9KAE - chains A and B of the 8 polymer chains in the assembly; structure by electron microscopy, 3.10 A resolution.

[Chain A (and B)]
Molecule: Large T antigen
Source organism: Betapolyomavirus macacae
Notes: EC 5.6.2.4; chain B of this document is another copy of the same molecule, construct and numbering; everything in this record applies to it too
Reference sequence: P03070 (LT_SV40); numbering as in UniProt (aligned over 266-627)
Chain sequence (362 residues; each row starts with the number of its first residue):
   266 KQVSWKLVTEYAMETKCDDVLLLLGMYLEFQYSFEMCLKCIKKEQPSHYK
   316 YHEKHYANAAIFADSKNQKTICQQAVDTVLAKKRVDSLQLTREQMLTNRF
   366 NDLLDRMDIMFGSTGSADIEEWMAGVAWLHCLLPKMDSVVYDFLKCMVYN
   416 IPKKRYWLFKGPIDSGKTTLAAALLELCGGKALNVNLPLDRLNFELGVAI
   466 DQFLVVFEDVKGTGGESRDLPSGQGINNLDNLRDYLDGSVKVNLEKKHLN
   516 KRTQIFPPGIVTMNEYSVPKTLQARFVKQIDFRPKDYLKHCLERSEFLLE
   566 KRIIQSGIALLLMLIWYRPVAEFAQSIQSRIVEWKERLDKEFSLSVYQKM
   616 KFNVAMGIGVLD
Metal / ion sites: Mg2+: Thr433, Asp474 (together with AMP-PNP)
Residues lining bound ligands:
  - AMP-PNP, molecule 1: Trp393, Leu397, Pro427, Ile428, Asp429, Ser430, Gly431, Lys432, Thr433, Thr434, Glu473, Asp474, Thr527, Asn529, Arg548, Pro549, Lys550, Leu553, Lys554, Leu557, Leu564
  - AMP-PNP, molecule 2: Lys418, Lys419, Asp502, Arg540
UniProt features mapped onto this chain:
  - binding site (Zn(2+)): Cys302, Cys305, His313, His317
  - binding site (ATP): Gly426 to Thr433

[Interface between chain A and chain B]
Contacting residue pairs - 72 pairs, chain A then chain B:
  Asp284(A) with Arg349(B), salt bridge
  Leu286(A) with Asp342(B); Ala346(B); Arg349(B)
  Leu287(A) with Val350(B); Leu353(B), hydrophobic
  Gly290(A) with Ala346(B); Val350(B)
  Met291(A) with Val350(B); Gln354(B)
  Leu293(A) with Thr343(B)
  Glu294(A) with Gln354(B)
  Glu309(A) with Gln359(B), hydrogen bond
  Gln310(A) with Gln354(B)
  Asp329(A) with Lys271(B), salt bridge
  Ser330(A) with Gln339(B), hydrogen bond (backbone-side chain)
  Lys331(A) with Trp270(B); Gln339(B)
  Gln333(A) with Gln339(B), hydrogen bond (backbone-side chain)
  Lys334(A) with Asp342(B), salt bridge
  Ile428(A) with Lys535(B); Thr536(B); Ala539(B), hydrophobic
  Asp429(A) with Lys418(B), salt bridge
  Thr433(A) with Ser504(B)
  Ala437(A) with Val505(B), hydrophobic
  Lys446(A) with Thr518(B)
  Ala447(A) with Val505(B), hydrophobic; Lys506(B); Asn508(B), hydrogen bond (backbone-side chain)
  Asn449(A) with Asn496(B); Asp499(B), hydrogen bond; Tyr500(B)
  Asn451(A) with Asn496(B), hydrogen bond (side chain-backbone)
  Leu452(A) with Leu454(B), hydrophobic; Asn458(B)
  Pro453(A) with Leu454(B)
  Arg456(A) with Phe459(B); Glu510(B), salt bridge
  Phe459(A) with Lys516(B)
  Glu460(A) with Asn508(B), hydrogen bond; Lys516(B), salt bridge
  Val463(A) with Asn508(B); Lys516(B)
  Glu473(A) with Asp499(B)
  Asp474(A) with Asp502(B); Arg540(B), salt bridge
  Lys476(A) with Asp495(B), salt bridge; Asn496(B), hydrogen bond
  Arg483(A) with Lys535(B), hydrogen bond (backbone-side chain)
  Asp484(A) with Lys535(B)
  Leu485(A) with Thr536(B)
  Pro486(A) with Asp495(B); Pro534(B), hydrophobic; Thr536(B)
  Lys511(A) with Asn515(B)
  Lys512(A) with Glu510(B), salt bridge; Lys511(B); Leu514(B); Asn515(B), hydrogen bond (backbone-side chain)
  His513(A) with His513(B)
  Asn529(A) with Arg498(B)
  Tyr531(A) with Arg498(B)
  Leu564(A) with Ile416(B), hydrophobic; Pro417(B)
  Glu565(A) with Ile416(B)
  Arg567(A) with Asn415(B), hydrogen bond (side chain-backbone); Pro417(B); Gly503(B), hydrogen bond (side chain-backbone); Ile520(B)
  Gln570(A) with Pro417(B); Ser504(B), hydrogen bond (side chain-backbone)
Other interface residues (no listed pair), chain A (50 interface residues in all): Leu289, Gln296, Ala328, Asn332, Leu440, Leu448
Other interface residues (no listed pair), chain B (50 interface residues in all): Gln267, Leu345, Tyr414, Lys419, Asp455, Asn492, Leu497, Arg517

[Overview]
The chain A/chain B interface involves 50 residues from each chain, with 13 hydrogen bonds and 9 salt bridges.
Among the polar pairs are Asp284(A)-Arg349(B), Asp329(A)-Lys271(B) and Lys334(A)-Asp342(B). Ligands of chain
A: AMP-PNP. From UniProt: 4 Zn2+-binding residues and 8 ATP-binding residues on chain A.
Both chains are Large T antigen (Betapolyomavirus macacae). Entry 9KAE (CryoEM structure of LTag bound to SV40
EP half origin DNA) was determined by electron microscopy (same publication as 9EVH, 9EVP, 9F3T, 9F3U, 9F5I,
9F73 and 14 further entries).
